7X47 - chains B and C of the 5 polymer chains in the assembly; structure by electron microscopy, 3.66 A resolution.

[Chain B]
Name: VP2
Organism: Coxsackievirus B1
UniProtKB: A0A2S0RQC2 (A0A2S0RQC2_9ENTO); residues 1-263 here correspond to UniProt positions 70-332 (UniProt number = residue number + 69)
Amino-acid sequence (263 residues; numbered 1 to 263; the number before each row is that of its first residue):
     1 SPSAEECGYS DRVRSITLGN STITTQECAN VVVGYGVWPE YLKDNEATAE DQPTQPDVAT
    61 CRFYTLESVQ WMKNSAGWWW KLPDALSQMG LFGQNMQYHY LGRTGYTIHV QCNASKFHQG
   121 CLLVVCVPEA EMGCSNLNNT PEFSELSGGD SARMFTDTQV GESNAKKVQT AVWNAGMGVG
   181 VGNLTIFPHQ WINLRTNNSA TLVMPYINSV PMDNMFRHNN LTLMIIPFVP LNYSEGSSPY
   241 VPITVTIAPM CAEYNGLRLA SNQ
Unresolved in the structure: 1-13, 27-29, 40-57, 255-263

[Chain C]
Name: Genome polyprotein
Organism: Coxsackievirus B1
Notes: EC 3.4.22.29, 3.6.1.15, 3.4.22.28, 2.7.7.48
UniProtKB: A0A0G4PYT0 (A0A0G4PYT0_9ENTO); residues 1-238 here correspond to UniProt positions 333-570 (UniProt number = residue number + 332)
Amino-acid sequence (238 residues; row label = number of the first residue in the row):
     1 GLPVMTTPGS TQFLTSDDFQ SPSAMPQFDV TPEMQIPGRV NNLMEIAEVD SVVPVNNTED
    61 NVSSLKAYQI PVQSNSDNGK QVFGFPLQPG ANNVLNRTLL GEILNYYTHW SGSIKLTFMF
   121 CGSAMATGKF LLAYSPPGAG VPKNRKDAML GTHVIWDVGL QSSCVLCVPW ISQTHYRYVV
   181 EDEYTAAGYV TCWYQTNIVV PADVQSSCDI LCFVSACNDF SVRMLKDTPF IRQDTFYQ
Unresolved in the structure: 173-185, 233-238

[Interface between chain B and chain C]
Contacting residue pairs - 46 pairs, chain B then chain C:
  Tyr35(B) with Gly38(C)
  Val37(B) with Pro37(C), hydrophobic
  Lys116(B) with Ala124(C)
  Phe117(B) with Asp203(C); Val204(C), hydrophobic
  Gln119(B) with Gly122(C); Ser123(C), hydrogen bond (side chain-backbone); Ser207(C), hydrogen bond (side chain-backbone); Cys208(C)
  Cys121(B) with Cys121(C), hydrophobic
  Trp173(B) with Ser63(C)
  Val181(B) with Leu65(C), hydrophobic; Tyr68(C)
  Gly182(B) with Ser51(C); Val52(C), hydrogen bond (backbone-backbone); Tyr68(C), hydrogen bond (backbone-side chain)
  Asn183(B) with Arg97(C); Thr98(C); Leu99(C), hydrogen bond (side chain-backbone)
  Thr185(B) with Asp50(C), hydrogen bond (side chain-backbone); Ser51(C)
  Ile186(B) with Ile46(C), hydrophobic; Leu99(C), hydrophobic
  Trp191(B) with Phe213(C), hydrophobic
  Asn193(B) with Cys121(C)
  Arg195(B) with Phe120(C); Ser123(C), hydrogen bond (side chain-backbone); Ala126(C); Val158(C), hydrogen bond (side chain-backbone); Ser162(C)
  Asn208(B) with Ile36(C)
  Ser209(B) with Met34(C)
  Pro211(B) with Met34(C), hydrophobic
  Pro227(B) with Leu65(C)
  Phe228(B) with Val52(C), hydrophobic; Leu65(C), hydrophobic; Gln69(C), hydrogen bond (backbone-side chain)
  Val229(B) with Gln69(C); Cys121(C); Asp209(C)
  Pro230(B) with Gln69(C)
  Asn232(B) with Gln205(C); Ser207(C)
  Tyr233(B) with Gln205(C)
  Ser234(B) with Asp203(C), hydrogen bond (side chain-backbone); Val204(C)
Interface residues without a listed pair, chain B (30 interface residues in all): Val172, Thr196, Pro205, Tyr206, Ile226
Interface residues without a listed pair, chain C (36 interface residues in all): Val49, Ser64, Met125, Gly159, Ala202, Leu211

[Summary]
The interface between chain B and chain C involves 30 residues on one side and 36 on the other, with 10
hydrogen bonds. Among the polar pairs are Gln119(B)-Ser123(C), Gln119(B)-Ser207(C) and Gly182(B)-Tyr68(C).
Chain B is VP2 and chain C is Genome polyprotein, both from Coxsackievirus B1; the structure, Cryo-EM
structure of Coxsackievirus B1 empty particle in complex with nAb 2E6 (classified from CVB1 mature ..., was
determined by electron microscopy together with 7X2G, 7X2I, 7X2O, 7X2T, 7X2W, 7X35 and 7 further entries from
the same study.
